Entry 1I32 (X-ray diffraction, 2.60 A resolution); this record covers chains A and C of the 4 polymer chains in the assembly.

== Chain A (and C) ==
Molecule: Glyceraldehyde 3-phosphate dehydrogenase
Source organism: Leishmania mexicana
Notes: EC 1.2.1.12; chain C of this document is another copy of the same molecule, construct and numbering; everything in this record applies to it too
Reference sequence: Q27890 (G3PG_LEIME); residues 1-360 here = UniProt positions 1-360
Chain sequence (360 residues; numbered 1 to 360; the number before each row is that of its first residue):
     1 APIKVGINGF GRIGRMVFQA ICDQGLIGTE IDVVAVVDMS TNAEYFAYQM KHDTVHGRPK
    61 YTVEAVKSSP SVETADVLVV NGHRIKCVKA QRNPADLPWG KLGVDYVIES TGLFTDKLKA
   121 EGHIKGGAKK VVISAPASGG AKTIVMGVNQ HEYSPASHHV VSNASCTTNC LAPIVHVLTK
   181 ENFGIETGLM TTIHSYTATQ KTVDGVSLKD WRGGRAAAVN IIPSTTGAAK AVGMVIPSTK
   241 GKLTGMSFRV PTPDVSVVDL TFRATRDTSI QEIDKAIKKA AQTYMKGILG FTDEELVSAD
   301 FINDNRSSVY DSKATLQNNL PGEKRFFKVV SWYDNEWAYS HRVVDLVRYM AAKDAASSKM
Disordered / not traced: 359-360
Small-molecule neighbours: INHIBITORS (NMD; N-naphthalen-1-ylmethyl-2'-[3,5-dimethoxybenzamido]-2'-deoxy-adenosine): N8, G9, F10, G11, V37, D38, M39, S40, Y45, A90, Q91, R92, T111, L113, F114
Reported in the primary citation:
  - binding site for INHIBITORS: D38, M39, F46, A90, Q91, R92, T111, L113, V206, L208
  - conformationally variable residues (loop rearrangement): A35 to N42, R92, T111, L113, T225 to G245
  - contacts within the chain: D38-M39 (backbone contact)

== How chain A and chain C interact ==
Contacting residue pairs (14; chain A residue first):
  Y48(A) with E295(C), hydrogen bond (side chain-backbone)
  K51(A) with E294(C), salt bridge
  H52(A) with E294(C), salt bridge; L296(C); D300(C), salt bridge
  T54(A) with A299(C)
  R58(A) with D300(C), hydrogen bond (side chain-backbone)
  E294(A) with K51(C), salt bridge; H52(C), salt bridge
  E295(A) with Y48(C), hydrogen bond (backbone-side chain)
  L296(A) with H52(C)
  A299(A) with T54(C)
  D300(A) with H52(C); R58(C), hydrogen bond (backbone-side chain)
Interface residues without a listed pair, chain A (12 interface residues in all): D53, K60
Interface residues without a listed pair, chain C (13 interface residues in all): D53, K60, I302

== In short ==
12 residues of chain A and 13 residues of chain C are in contact; the contacts include 4 hydrogen bonds and 5
salt bridges. Among the polar pairs are K51(A)-E294(C), H52(A)-E294(C) and H52(A)-D300(C). The paper reports a
binding site for INHIBITORS at D38(A), M39(A) and F46(A) among others; conformational variability at A35(A),
R92(A) and T111(A) among others.
Chain A and chain C are both Glyceraldehyde 3-phosphate dehydrogenase (Leishmania mexicana); the structure,
Leishmania mexicana glyceraldehyde-3-phosphate dehydrogenase in complex with inhibitors, was determined by
X-ray diffraction (same publication as 1I33).
